Entry 6XT9 (electron microscopy, 3.80 A resolution); this record covers chains A and D of the 5 polymer chains in the assembly.

== Chain A ==
Molecule: Bardet-Biedl syndrome 1 protein
Organism: Homo sapiens
Reference sequence: Q8NFJ9 (BBS1_HUMAN); numbering as in UniProt (aligned over 1-593)
Amino-acid sequence (593 residues; each row starts with the number of its first residue):
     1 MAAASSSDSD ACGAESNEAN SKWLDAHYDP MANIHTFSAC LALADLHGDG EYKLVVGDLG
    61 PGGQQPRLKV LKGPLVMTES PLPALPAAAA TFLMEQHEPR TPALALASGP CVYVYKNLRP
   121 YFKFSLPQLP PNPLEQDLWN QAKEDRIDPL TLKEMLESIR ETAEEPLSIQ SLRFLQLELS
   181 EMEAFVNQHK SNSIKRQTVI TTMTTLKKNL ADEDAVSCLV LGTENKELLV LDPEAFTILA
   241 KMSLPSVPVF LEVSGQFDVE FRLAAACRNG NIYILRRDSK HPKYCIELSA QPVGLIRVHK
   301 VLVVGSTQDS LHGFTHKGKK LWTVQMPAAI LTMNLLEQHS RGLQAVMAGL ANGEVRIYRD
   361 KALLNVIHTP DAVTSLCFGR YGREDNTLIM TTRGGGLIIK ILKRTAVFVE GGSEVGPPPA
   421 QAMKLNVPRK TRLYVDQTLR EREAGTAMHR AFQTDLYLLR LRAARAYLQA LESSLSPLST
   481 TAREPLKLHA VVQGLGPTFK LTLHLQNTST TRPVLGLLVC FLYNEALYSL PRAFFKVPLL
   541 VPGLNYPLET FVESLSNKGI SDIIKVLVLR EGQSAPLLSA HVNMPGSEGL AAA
Not modelled in the structure: 1-20, 588-593
UniProt features mapped onto this chain:
  - modified residue: Ala2 (N-acetylalanine)
  - natural variant: His35 (H35R: In BBS1), Lys53 (K53E: In BBS1), Asp148 (D148N: In BBS1), Arg160 (R160Q: In BBS1), Ile200 to Thr201 (deletion: In BBS1), Leu206 (L206V: In a patient with Bardet-Biedl syndrome), Glu234 (E234K: In BBS1), Pro245 (P245L: In a patient with Bardet-Biedl syndrome), Gly305 (G305S: In BBS1), Ile330 (I330T: In BBS1), Ile389 (deletion: In BBS1), Met390 (M390R: In BBS1), 5 further natural variant entries in UniProt
From the paper describing this entry:
  - disease-associated variants - L518P, N524DEL: decreased binding to Protein PTHB1 (proposed by the authors, not directly observed)
  - disease-associated variants - R160Q, E224K, R268P, L288R (citing earlier work)

== Chain D ==
Molecule: Bardet-Biedl syndrome 4 protein
Organism: Homo sapiens
Reference sequence: Q96RK4 (BBS4_HUMAN); numbering as in UniProt (aligned over 1-519)
Amino-acid sequence (528 residues; row label = number of the first residue in the row; numbers below 1 keep their minus sign (Met-8 is residue -8)):
    -8 MHHHHHHGPM AEERVATRTQ FPVSTESQKP RQKKAPEFPI LEKQNWLIHL HYIRKDYEAC
    52 KAVIKEQLQE TQGLCEYAIY VQALIFRLEG NIQESLELFQ TCAVLSPQSA DNLKQVARSL
   112 FLLGKHKAAI EVYNEAAKLN QKDWEISHNL GVCYIYLKQF NKAQDQLHNA LNLNRHDLTY
   172 IMLGKIHLLE GDLDKAIEVY KKAVEFSPEN TELLTTLGLL YLQLGIYQKA FEHLGNALTY
   232 DPTNYKAILA AGSMMQTHGD FDVALTKYRV VACAVPESPP LWNNIGMCFF GKKKYVAAIS
   292 CLKRANYLAP FDWKILYNLG LVHLTMQQYA SAFHFLSAAI NFQPKMGELY MLLAVALTNL
   352 EDIENAKRAY AEAVHLDKCN PLVNLNYAVL LYNQGEKKNA LAQYQEMEKK VSLLKDNSSL
   412 EFDSEMVEMA QKLGAALQVG EALVWTKPVK DPKSKHQTTS TSKPASFQQP LGSNQALGQA
   472 MSSAAAYRTL PSGAGGTSQF TKPPSLPLEP EPAVESSPTE TSEQIREK
Not modelled in the structure: -8 to 27, 424-519
Differences from the reference sequence: initiating methionine (-8); expression tag (-7 to 0)
From the paper describing this entry:
  - disease-associated variants - N309K: decreased binding to BBSome-interacting protein 1 (proposed by the authors, not directly observed)

== Chain A / chain D interface ==
Residue-residue contacts (56):
  Phe37(A) with Trp37(D), hydrophobic; Leu38(D), hydrophobic; Leu41(D), hydrophobic; Arg45(D)
  Pro86(A) with Trp37(D)
  Ala87(A) with Trp37(D), hydrophobic
  Arg160(A) with Gln99(D), hydrogen bond (backbone-side chain)
  Glu161(A) with Gln99(D), hydrogen bond (backbone-side chain)
  Thr162(A) with Gln99(D)
  Ala163(A) with Gln99(D)
  Glu164(A) with Gln99(D)
  Ile169(A) with Leu32(D); Glu33(D)
  Gln170(A) with Pro30(D)
  Leu172(A) with Leu65(D), hydrophobic; Leu96(D), hydrophobic
  Arg173(A) with Phe29(D); Pro30(D); Ile31(D)
  Asn192(A) with Phe29(D)
  Val199(A) with Lys34(D)
  Glu224(A) with Lys34(D); Asn36(D), hydrogen bond
  Arg268(A) with Asn36(D), hydrogen bond (side chain-backbone); Trp37(D); His40(D); Tyr68(D)
  Glu287(A) with Asn165(D), hydrogen bond
  Gln291(A) with His40(D); Tyr43(D); Ile44(D)
  Pro292(A) with Ile44(D)
  Val293(A) with Ile44(D), hydrophobic
  Thr307(A) with Ile44(D); Lys46(D), hydrogen bond
  Leu331(A) with Arg45(D)
  Pro417(A) with Pro233(D), hydrophobic
  Pro418(A) with Val261(D), hydrophobic
  Leu425(A) with Arg260(D)
  Asn426(A) with Trp273(D)
  Val427(A) with Phe280(D), hydrophobic
  Pro428(A) with Ser291(D); Arg295(D)
  Lys430(A) with Ser291(D)
  Tyr434(A) with Val287(D), hydrophobic
  Thr438(A) with Gln319(D), hydrogen bond
  Glu441(A) with Gln319(D); Ser322(D)
  Arg442(A) with Met317(D), hydrogen bond (side chain-backbone); Gln318(D), hydrogen bond
  Gly445(A) with Ala321(D)
  Thr446(A) with Leu351(D)
  His449(A) with Phe324(D); Leu351(D); Asp353(D), salt bridge
  Arg450(A) with Glu352(D), hydrogen bond (side chain-backbone)
Also at the interface, not in a pair above, chain A (45 interface residues in all): Leu59, Leu85, Ser168, Thr201, Val249, Arg393, Met423, Lys424
Also at the interface, not in a pair above, chain D (48 interface residues in all): Gln35, Asp47, Gln63, Ser97, Pro98, Ser100, Arg166, His167, Cys264, Ile290, Asn350
Interface features reported in the paper:
  - interface residues, chain A: Arg160(A), Glu224(A), Arg268(A)

== In short ==
The interface between chain A and chain D involves 45 residues on one side and 48 on the other, with 10
hydrogen bonds and 1 salt bridge. Among the polar pairs are His449(A)-Asp353(D), Arg160(A)-Gln99(D) and
Glu161(A)-Gln99(D). The paper reports that L518P and N524DEL of chain A reduce binding to Protein PTHB1;
interface residues Arg160(A), Glu224(A) and Arg268(A).
Here chain A is Bardet-Biedl syndrome 1 protein and chain D is Bardet-Biedl syndrome 4 protein, both from Homo
sapiens. Entry 6XT9 (Subunits BBS 1,4,8,9,18 of the human BBSome complex) was determined by electron
microscopy, deposited together with 6XTB.
